PDB entry 5TZJ | X-ray diffraction, 1.90 A resolution | chain C

Chain C:
Name: Glycosyl transferase
Organism: Staphylococcus aureus
Notes: EC 2.4.1.-
UniProtKB: A0A181F8T0 (A0A181F8T0_STAAU); residues 1-349 here correspond to UniProt positions 2-350 (UniProt number = residue number + 1)
Amino-acid sequence (368 residues; numbered 1 to 368; the number before each row is that of its first residue):
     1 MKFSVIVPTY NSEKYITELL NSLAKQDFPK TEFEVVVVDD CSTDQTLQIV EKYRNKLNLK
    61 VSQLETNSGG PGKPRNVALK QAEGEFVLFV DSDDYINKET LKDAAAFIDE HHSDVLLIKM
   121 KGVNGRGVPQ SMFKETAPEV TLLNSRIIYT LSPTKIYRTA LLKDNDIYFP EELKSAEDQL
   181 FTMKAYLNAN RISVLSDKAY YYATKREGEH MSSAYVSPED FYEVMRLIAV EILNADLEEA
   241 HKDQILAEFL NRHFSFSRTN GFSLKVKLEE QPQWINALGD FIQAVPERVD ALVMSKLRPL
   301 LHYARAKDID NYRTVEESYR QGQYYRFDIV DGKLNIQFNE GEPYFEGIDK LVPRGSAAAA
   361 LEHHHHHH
Disordered / not traced: 350-368
Differences from the reference sequence: expression tag (350-368)
Ligand contacts: uridine-diphosphate-N-acetylglucosamine (UD1): Pro-8, Thr-9, Tyr-10, Ser-12, Asp-40, Asn-67, Gly-69, Gly-70, Pro-71, Pro-74, Arg-75, Asp-91, Ser-92, Asp-93, Met-120, Arg-126, Ser-152, Pro-153, Thr-154, Lys-174, Ser-175, Ala-176, Glu-177, Asp-178, Arg-206, Glu-209, His-210, Met-211, Ser-212
From the paper describing this entry:
  - binding site for uridine-diphosphate-N-acetylglucosamine: Tyr-10, Glu-177, His-210, Ser-212
  - mutagenesis - R75A, D91A, D93A, D94A, E177A, H210A: abolished catalytic activity on uridine-diphosphate-N-acetylglucosamine
  - mutagenesis - D178N, R206A, S212A: decreased catalytic activity on uridine-diphosphate-N-acetylglucosamine
  - mutagenesis - R75A, D94A: increased stability
  - mutagenesis - R75A, D91A, D93A, D94A, R206A: decreased binding to uridine-diphosphate-N-acetylglucosamine
  - mutagenesis - E177A, D178N, H210A, S212A: unchanged binding to uridine-diphosphate-N-acetylglucosamine

Summary:
Chain C binds uridine-diphosphate-N-acetylglucosamine. From the paper: a binding site for
uridine-diphosphate-N-acetylglucosamine at Tyr-10, Glu-177 and His-210 among others; R75A, D91A and D93A,
among others, abolish catalytic activity on uridine-diphosphate-N-acetylglucosamine; 9 substitutions were
tested in all.
Chain C is Glycosyl transferase (Staphylococcus aureus); the structure, Crystal structure of S. aureus TarS
1-349 in complex with UDP-GlcNAc, was determined by X-ray diffraction, deposited together with 5TZ8, 5TZE,
5TZI, 5TZK and 5U02.
